Entry 7MOQ (electron microscopy, 8.00 A resolution (low resolution: residue-level contacts below are approximate; hydrogen-bond / salt-bridge calls are withheld)); this record covers chains B and E of the 35 polymer chains in the assembly.

[Chain B]
Name: Outer arm dynein beta heavy chain
Organism: Tetrahymena thermophila CU428
UniProt: I7M9J2 (I7M9J2_TETTS); numbering as in UniProt; present here: 1-2728, 2730-4595
Amino-acid sequence (4594 residues; numbered 1 to 4595; 1 number in that range is skipped by the numbering (no residue carries it; nothing is unmodelled there); the number before each row is that of its first residue):
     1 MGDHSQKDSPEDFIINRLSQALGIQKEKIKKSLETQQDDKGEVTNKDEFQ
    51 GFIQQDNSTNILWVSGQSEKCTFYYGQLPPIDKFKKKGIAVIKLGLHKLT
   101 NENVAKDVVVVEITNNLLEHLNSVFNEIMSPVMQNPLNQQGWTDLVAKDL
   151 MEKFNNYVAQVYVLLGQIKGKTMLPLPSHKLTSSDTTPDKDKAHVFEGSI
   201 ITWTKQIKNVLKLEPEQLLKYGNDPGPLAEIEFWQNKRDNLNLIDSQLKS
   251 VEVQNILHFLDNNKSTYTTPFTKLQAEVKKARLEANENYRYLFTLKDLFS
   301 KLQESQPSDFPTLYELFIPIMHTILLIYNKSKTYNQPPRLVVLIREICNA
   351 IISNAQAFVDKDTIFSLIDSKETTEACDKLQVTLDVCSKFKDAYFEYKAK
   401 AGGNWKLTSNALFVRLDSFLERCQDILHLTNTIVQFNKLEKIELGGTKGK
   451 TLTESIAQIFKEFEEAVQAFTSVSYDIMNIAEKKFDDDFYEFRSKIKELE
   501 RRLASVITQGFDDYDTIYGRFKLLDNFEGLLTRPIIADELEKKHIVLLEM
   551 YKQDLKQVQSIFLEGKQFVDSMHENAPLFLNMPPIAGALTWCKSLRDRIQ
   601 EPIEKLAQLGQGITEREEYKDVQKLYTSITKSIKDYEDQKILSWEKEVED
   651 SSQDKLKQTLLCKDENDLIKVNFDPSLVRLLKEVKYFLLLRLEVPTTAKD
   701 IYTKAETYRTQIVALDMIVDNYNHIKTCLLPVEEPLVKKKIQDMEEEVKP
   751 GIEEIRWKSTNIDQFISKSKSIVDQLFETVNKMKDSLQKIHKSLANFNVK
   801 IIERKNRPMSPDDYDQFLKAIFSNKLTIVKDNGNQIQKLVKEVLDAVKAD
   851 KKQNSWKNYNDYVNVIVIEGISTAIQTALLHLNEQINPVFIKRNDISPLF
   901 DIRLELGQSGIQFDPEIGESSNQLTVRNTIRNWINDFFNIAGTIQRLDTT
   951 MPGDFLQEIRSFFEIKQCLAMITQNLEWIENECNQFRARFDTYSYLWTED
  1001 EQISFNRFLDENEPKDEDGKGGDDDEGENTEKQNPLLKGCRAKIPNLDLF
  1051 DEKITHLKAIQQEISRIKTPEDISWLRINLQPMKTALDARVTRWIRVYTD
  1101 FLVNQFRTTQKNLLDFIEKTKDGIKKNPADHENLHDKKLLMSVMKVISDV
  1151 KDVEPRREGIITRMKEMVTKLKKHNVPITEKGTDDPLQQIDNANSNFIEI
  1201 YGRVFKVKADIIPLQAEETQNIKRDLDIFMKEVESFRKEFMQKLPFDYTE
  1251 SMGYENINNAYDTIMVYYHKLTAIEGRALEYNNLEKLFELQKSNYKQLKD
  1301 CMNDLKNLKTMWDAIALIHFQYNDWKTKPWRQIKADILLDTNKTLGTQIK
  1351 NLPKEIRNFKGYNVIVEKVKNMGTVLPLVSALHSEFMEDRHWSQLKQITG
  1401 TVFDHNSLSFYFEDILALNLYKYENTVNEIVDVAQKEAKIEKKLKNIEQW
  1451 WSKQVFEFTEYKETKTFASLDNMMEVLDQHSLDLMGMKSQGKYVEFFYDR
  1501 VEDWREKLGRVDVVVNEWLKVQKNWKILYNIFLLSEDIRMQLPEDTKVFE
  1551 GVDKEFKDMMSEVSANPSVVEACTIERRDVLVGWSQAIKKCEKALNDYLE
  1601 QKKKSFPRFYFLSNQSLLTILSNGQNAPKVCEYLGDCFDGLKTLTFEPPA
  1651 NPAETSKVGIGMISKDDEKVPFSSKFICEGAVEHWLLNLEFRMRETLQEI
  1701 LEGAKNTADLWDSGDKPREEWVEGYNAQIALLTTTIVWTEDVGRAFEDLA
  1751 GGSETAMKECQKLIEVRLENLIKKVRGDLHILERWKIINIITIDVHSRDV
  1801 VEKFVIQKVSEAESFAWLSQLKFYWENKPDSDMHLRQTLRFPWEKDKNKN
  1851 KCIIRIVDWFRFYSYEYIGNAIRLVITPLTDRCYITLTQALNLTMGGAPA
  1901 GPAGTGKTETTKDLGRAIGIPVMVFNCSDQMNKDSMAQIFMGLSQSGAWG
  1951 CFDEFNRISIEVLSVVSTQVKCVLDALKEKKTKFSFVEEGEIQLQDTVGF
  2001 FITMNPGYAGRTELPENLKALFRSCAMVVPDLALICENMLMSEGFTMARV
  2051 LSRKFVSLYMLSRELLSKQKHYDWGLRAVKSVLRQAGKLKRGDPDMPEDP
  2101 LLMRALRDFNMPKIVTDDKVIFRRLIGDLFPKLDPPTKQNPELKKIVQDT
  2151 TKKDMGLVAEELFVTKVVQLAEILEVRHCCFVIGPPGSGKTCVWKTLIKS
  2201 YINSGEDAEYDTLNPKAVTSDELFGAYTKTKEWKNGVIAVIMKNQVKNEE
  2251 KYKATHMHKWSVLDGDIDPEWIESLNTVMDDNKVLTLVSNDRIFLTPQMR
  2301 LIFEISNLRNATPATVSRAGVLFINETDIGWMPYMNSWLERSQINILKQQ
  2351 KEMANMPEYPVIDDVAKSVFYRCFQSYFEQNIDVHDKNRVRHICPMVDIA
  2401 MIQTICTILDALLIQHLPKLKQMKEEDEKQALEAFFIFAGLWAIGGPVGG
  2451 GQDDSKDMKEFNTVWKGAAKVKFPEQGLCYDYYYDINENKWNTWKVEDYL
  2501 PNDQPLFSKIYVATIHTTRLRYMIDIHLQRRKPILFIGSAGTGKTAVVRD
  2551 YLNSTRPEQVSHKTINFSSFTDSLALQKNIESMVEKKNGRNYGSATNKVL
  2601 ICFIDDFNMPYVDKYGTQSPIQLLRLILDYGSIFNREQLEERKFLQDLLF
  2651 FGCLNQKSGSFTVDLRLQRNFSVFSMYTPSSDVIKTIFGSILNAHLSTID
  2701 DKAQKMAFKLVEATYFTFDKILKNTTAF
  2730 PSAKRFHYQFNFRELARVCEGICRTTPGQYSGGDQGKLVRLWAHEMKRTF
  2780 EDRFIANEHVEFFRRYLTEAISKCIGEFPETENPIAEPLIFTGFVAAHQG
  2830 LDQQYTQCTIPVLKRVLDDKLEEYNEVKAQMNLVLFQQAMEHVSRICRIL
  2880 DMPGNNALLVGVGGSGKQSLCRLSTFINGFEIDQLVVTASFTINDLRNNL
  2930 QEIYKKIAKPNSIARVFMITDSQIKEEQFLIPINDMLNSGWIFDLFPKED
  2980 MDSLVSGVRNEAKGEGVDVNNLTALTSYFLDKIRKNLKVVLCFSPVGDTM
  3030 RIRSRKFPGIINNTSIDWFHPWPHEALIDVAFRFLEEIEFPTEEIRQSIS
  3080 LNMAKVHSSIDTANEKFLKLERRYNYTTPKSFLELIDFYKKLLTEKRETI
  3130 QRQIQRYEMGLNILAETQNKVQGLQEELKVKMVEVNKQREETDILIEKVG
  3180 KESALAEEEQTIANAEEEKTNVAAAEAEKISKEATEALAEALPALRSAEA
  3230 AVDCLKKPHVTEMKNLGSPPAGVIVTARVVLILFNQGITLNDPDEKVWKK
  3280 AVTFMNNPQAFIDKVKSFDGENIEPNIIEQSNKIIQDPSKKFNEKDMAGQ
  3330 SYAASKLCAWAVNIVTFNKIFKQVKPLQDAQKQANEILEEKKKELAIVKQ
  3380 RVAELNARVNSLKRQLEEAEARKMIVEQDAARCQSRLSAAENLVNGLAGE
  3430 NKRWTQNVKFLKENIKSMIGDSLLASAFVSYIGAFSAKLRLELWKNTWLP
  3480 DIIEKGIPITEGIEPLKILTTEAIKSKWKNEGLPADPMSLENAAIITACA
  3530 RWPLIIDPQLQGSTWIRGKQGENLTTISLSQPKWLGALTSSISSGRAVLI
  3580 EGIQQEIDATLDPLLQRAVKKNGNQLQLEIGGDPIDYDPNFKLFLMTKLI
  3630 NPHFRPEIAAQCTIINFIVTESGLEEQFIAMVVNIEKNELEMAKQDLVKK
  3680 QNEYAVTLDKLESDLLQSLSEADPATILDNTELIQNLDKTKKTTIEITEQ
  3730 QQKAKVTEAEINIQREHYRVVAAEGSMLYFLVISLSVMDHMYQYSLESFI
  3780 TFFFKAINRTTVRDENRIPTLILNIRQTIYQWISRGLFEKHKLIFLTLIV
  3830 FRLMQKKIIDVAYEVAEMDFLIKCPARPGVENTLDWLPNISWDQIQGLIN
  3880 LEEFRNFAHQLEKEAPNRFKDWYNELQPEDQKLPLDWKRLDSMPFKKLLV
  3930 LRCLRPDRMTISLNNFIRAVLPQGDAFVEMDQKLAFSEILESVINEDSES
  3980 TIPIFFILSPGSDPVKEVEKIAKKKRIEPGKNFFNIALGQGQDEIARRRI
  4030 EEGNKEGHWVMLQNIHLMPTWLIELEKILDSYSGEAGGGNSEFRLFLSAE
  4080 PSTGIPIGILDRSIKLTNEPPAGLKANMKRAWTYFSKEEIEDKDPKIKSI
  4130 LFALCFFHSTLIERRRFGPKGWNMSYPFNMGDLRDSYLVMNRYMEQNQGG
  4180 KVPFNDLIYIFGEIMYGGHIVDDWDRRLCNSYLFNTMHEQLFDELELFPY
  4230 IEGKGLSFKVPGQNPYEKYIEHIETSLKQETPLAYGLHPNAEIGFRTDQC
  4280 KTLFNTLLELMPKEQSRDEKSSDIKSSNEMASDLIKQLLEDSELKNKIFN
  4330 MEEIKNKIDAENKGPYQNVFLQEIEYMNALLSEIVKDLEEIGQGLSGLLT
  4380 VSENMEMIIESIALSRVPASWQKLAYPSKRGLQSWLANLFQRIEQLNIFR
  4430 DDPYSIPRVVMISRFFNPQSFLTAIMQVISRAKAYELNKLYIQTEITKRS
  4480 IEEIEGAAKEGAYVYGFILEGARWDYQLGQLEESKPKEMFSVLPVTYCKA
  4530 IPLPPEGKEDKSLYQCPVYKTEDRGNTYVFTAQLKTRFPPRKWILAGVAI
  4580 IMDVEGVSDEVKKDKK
Disordered / not traced: 1-7, 75-76, 172, 1002-1033, 1374-1380, 1605, 1776, 1829-1849, 1987, 2248-2252, 2355-2365, 2390-2393, 2418-2432, 2456-2460, 2725-2727, 2828-2834, 3067-3075, 3090-3101, 3152-3423, 3483-3488, 3648-3649, 3834-3838, 3854-3859, 3964-3969, 4062-4066, 4178-4179, 4222-4238, 4288-4302, 4332-4337, 4441, 4481-4485, 4585-4595

[Chain E]
Name: Flagellar outer dynein arm intermediate protein, putative
Organism: Tetrahymena thermophila CU428
UniProt: Q23FU1 (Q23FU1_TETTS); the author numbering skips numbers that UniProt does not, so the offset changes along the chain: 1-531 = UniProt 1-531; 535-566 = UniProt 532-563; 577-594 = UniProt 564-581; 605-693 = UniProt 582-670
Amino-acid sequence (670 residues; each row starts with the number of its first residue; note: 23 numbers in that range are skipped by the numbering (no residue carries them; nothing is unmodelled there)):
     1 MAEYFTYSKKRKEFNNPINFQDTETRYGGIQNQVVNINQYVQRNPNFIDL
    51 DNIAELSEHSVNTERVKTGDRGMSHKEGGWPGNVDPNEAQETGRFKKRIE
   101 KDTSFPQAVKDLKEGVEKCIYQNNQIDLLEEYFEGETSEHVVENLSSKTL
   151 MLFKDEKEICKRSVSEISWHPEGPTKVAVSYAIMRFQQMPEKMPTQAYVW
   201 DLLNPNSPEIKLMSPSAVTNISYNQKIPDQIGGGCYNGLLAVWDGRKGEN
   251 PIMISPVENSHYEPVTHFHWLMSKTGSECVTTSTDGKVMWWDTRKFEAGP
   301 VEKLNIIEGLGENEEIIGGTALEYNVEAGPSKFLIGTESGSILTANKKLK
   351 KPVEITTRYGLDQGRHLGPVYSINRSNQNPKYFLSVGDWSCKIWVEDLKT
   401 PIIRTKYHGSYLSDGCWSPTRSGAFFLVRRDGWMDVWDYYYRQNEIAFSH
   451 KVSDSPLTCIKINQTGGAYHNSGKLCAIGDQDGTVTILELCDSLYTMQPK
   501 EKDIINEMFEREYRKEKNLETIKKQQELAKR
   535 QVQKDMGSQKEKWEKKKLEMIETAEASFHENL
   577 AKNPVNEEEFNELDSPSE
   605 KRKKTNQNQGREQEEQSREEQEASGNFNQQQQQQQEEEQQQEGEQQHHQN
   655 QEHQNGQGHENGQEEGEENGEEGNQQENEGQEENEQQQE
Disordered / not traced: 1-145, 293-316, 629-693

[Interface between chain B and chain E]
Residue-residue contacts - 61 pairs, chain B then chain E:
  Phe293(B) - Asn565(E)
  Thr294(B) - Phe562(E)
  Thr294(B) - Leu566(E)
  Lys296(B) - Ala558(E)
  His322(B) - Trp547(E)
  His322(B) - Glu548(E)
  His322(B) - Lys551(E)
  Leu325(B) - Glu548(E)
  Leu325(B) - Lys551(E)
  Leu325(B) - Leu552(E)
  Leu326(B) - Ile555(E)
  Leu326(B) - Ala558(E)
  Leu326(B) - Glu559(E)
  Asn329(B) - Glu559(E)
  Leu439(B) - Lys524(E)
  Lys441(B) - Glu520(E)
  Ile442(B) - Glu520(E)
  Ile442(B) - Lys524(E)
  Ile442(B) - Glu527(E)
  Glu443(B) - Lys524(E)
  Leu444(B) - Glu520(E)
  Gly445(B) - Lys517(E)
  Gly446(B) - Lys517(E)
  Thr447(B) - Lys517(E)
  Lys448(B) - Tyr439(E)
  Lys448(B) - Glu510(E)
  Lys448(B) - Arg514(E)
  Gly449(B) - Tyr513(E)
  Lys450(B) - Tyr513(E)
  Leu452(B) - Tyr513(E)
  Leu452(B) - Lys517(E)
  Thr453(B) - Tyr513(E)
  Asp513(B) - Asn444(E)
  Thr516(B) - Arg404(E)
  Thr516(B) - Lys406(E)
  Tyr518(B) - Leu361(E)
  Tyr518(B) - Asp362(E)
  Tyr518(B) - Arg404(E)
  Lys522(B) - Leu361(E)
  Lys522(B) - Ile402(E)
  Lys522(B) - Ile403(E)
  Lys522(B) - Arg404(E)
  Asp525(B) - Gln525(E)
  Asn526(B) - Thr521(E)
  Asn526(B) - Lys524(E)
  Phe527(B) - Lys524(E)
  Glu528(B) - Lys524(E)
  Glu528(B) - Gln525(E)
  Glu528(B) - Leu528(E)
  Gly529(B) - Lys524(E)
  Gly529(B) - Glu527(E)
  Gly529(B) - Leu528(E)
  Leu531(B) - Leu528(E)
  Phe568(B) - Gly409(E)
  Phe568(B) - Ser410(E)
  Phe568(B) - Arg430(E)
  Val569(B) - Arg430(E)
  Asp597(B) - His366(E)
  Arg598(B) - Asp388(E)
  Arg598(B) - Lys406(E)
  Glu601(B) - His366(E)
Also at the interface, not in a pair above, chain B (40 interface residues in all): Leu295, Ile456, Leu530, Ser594, Lys685
Also at the interface, not in a pair above, chain E (41 interface residues in all): Ile317, Leu367, Trp389, Pro401, Thr405, Tyr411, Glu516, Lys523

[In short]
Chain B and chain E form an interface of 40 and 41 residues respectively.
Here chain B is Outer arm dynein beta heavy chain and chain E is Flagellar outer dynein arm intermediate
protein, putative, both from Tetrahymena thermophila CU428. Entry 7MOQ (The structure of the Tetrahymena
thermophila outer dynein arm on doublet microtubule) was determined by electron microscopy.
